PDB entry 1ZDH | X-ray diffraction, 2.70 A resolution | chains B and C of the 5 polymer chains in the assembly

# Chain B (and C)
Name: Protein (bacteriophage MS2 coat protein)
Source organism: Enterobacterio phage MS2
Notes: chain C of this document is another copy of the same molecule, construct and numbering; everything in this record applies to it too
UniProtKB: P03612 (COAT_BPMS2); residue numbers follow UniProt; this construct covers 1-129
Sequence (129 residues; numbered 1 to 129; the number before each row is that of its first residue):
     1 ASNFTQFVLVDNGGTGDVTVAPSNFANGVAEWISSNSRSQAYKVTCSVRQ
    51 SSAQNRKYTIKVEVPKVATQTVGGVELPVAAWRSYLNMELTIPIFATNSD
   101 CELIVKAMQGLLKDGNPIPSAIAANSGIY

# Chain B / chain C interface
Residue-residue contacts (17):
  Ala1(B) with Gln6(C), hydrogen bond (backbone-side chain)
  Asn27(B) with Phe25(C)
  Gly28(B) with Phe25(C)
  Val48(B) with Ser23(C); Asn24(C), hydrogen bond (backbone-side chain)
  Gln50(B) with Arg38(C), hydrogen bond
  Ile94(B) with Ser37(C); Arg38(C), hydrogen bond (backbone-backbone); Ser39(C), hydrogen bond (backbone-backbone)
  Phe95(B) with Ser37(C), hydrogen bond (backbone-side chain); Ser39(C); Pro78(C)
  Ala96(B) with Ser37(C)
  Thr97(B) with Asn36(C); Ser37(C)
  Asn98(B) with Ser35(C), hydrogen bond; Asn36(C), hydrogen bond (backbone-side chain)
Other interface residues (no listed pair), chain B (13 interface residues in all): Phe25, Arg49, Arg56
Other interface residues (no listed pair), chain C (15 interface residues in all): Phe4, Ala26, Asn27, Leu77, Val79

# In short
13 residues of chain B face 15 of chain C across their interface; the contacts include 8 hydrogen bonds. Among
the polar pairs are Ala1(B)-Gln6(C), Val48(B)-Asn24(C) and Gln50(B)-Arg38(C).
Both chains are Protein (bacteriophage MS2 coat protein) (Enterobacterio phage MS2). Entry 1ZDH (MS2 coat
protein/RNA complex) was determined by X-ray diffraction (same publication as 1ZDI).
